PDB entry 6PTN | electron microscopy, 5.80 A resolution (low resolution: residue-level contacts below are approximate; hydrogen-bond / salt-bridge calls are withheld) | chains b and d of the 25 polymer chains in the assembly

[Chain b]
Name: DNA replication complex GINS protein PSF2
From: Saccharomyces cerevisiae
Reference sequence: P40359 (PSF2_YEAST); numbering as in UniProt (aligned over 1-213)
Sequence (213 residues; each row starts with the number of its first residue):
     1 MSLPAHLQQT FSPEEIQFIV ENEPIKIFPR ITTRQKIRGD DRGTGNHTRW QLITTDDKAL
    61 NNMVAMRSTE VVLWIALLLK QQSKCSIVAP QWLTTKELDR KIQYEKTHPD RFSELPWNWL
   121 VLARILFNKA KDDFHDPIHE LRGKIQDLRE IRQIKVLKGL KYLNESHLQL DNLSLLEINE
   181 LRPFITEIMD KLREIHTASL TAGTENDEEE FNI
Not modelled in the structure: 1-2, 33-49, 201-213

[Chain d]
Name: DNA replication complex GINS protein SLD5
From: Saccharomyces cerevisiae
Reference sequence: Q03406 (SLD5_YEAST); residue numbers follow UniProt; this construct covers 1-294
Sequence (294 residues; numbered 1 to 294; the number before each row is that of its first residue):
     1 MDINIDDILA ELDKETTAVD STKITQGSSS TTHRDANTIV GSSLDLNDKT QIYVSPQQDF
    61 SDLMKSWKNE RCSPELLPYP HQLMKRLLNR ISMQSQLIEN ISMGFLDMQN ASNANPPMPN
   121 ESKLPLLCME TELERLKFVI RSYIRCRLSK IDKFSLYLRQ LNEDENSLIS LTDLLSKDEI
   181 KYHDTHSLIW LKLVNDSILK YMPEELQAIN DTEGSVNMID EPDWNKFVFI HVNGPPDGKW
   241 NEDPLLQENE FGKPCYTVTI PDLKEEVELT IGSIYVMRYE VIRDLLRDDK VALI
Not modelled in the structure: 1-2, 16-53, 111-120, 239-247, 294
UniProt features mapped onto this chain:
  - mutagenesis: S21 (S21P: In sld5-8; temperature-sensitive mutant; in association with P-66. Defective in DNA replication), S66 (S66P: In sld5-8; temperature-sensitive mutant; in association with P-21. Defective in DNA replication), W67 (W67R: In sld5-12; temperature-sensitive mutant. Defective in DNA replication), K150 (K150E: In sld5-2; temperature-sensitive mutant. Defective in DNA replication), L293 (L293P: In sld5-13; temperature-sensitive mutant. Defective in DNA replication)

[Chain b / chain d interface]
Pairs across the interface (47):
  L3(b) - R145(d)
  L3(b) - S149(d)
  L3(b) - D152(d)
  P4(b) - S149(d)
  L7(b) - R71(d)
  Q8(b) - R71(d)
  Q9(b) - R71(d)
  T10(b) - R71(d)
  F11(b) - R71(d)
  F18(b) - R135(d)
  I19(b) - M64(d)
  E21(b) - R135(d)
  N22(b) - R135(d)
  W50(b) - P125(d)
  Q51(b) - P125(d)
  L52(b) - C128(d)
  I53(b) - M129(d)
  T54(b) - M129(d)
  T54(b) - E132(d)
  T55(b) - P56(d)
  T55(b) - Q57(d)
  T55(b) - Q94(d)
  T55(b) - E132(d)
  D56(b) - Q57(d)
  D56(b) - E132(d)
  W74(b) - T131(d)
  W74(b) - E132(d)
  W74(b) - R135(d)
  L79(b) - L124(d)
  S166(b) - K264(d)
  S166(b) - V276(d)
  S166(b) - M277(d)
  S166(b) - R278(d)
  H167(b) - V267(d)
  H167(b) - Y275(d)
  H167(b) - M277(d)
  L168(b) - Y275(d)
  L168(b) - V276(d)
  Q169(b) - Y275(d)
  L170(b) - I274(d)
  I178(b) - F229(d)
  R182(b) - V228(d)
  R182(b) - F229(d)
  I185(b) - F229(d)
  M189(b) - F227(d)
  D190(b) - K226(d)
  R193(b) - N225(d)
Interface residues without a listed pair, chain b (36 interface residues in all): D57, E165, D171, T186, H196
Interface residues without a listed pair, chain d (33 interface residues in all): W67, K68, V139, L263, G272, S273

[Summary]
Chain b and chain d form an interface of 36 and 33 residues respectively. From UniProt: 5 mutagenesis sites on
chain d.
Chain b is DNA replication complex GINS protein PSF2 and chain d is DNA replication complex GINS protein SLD5,
both from Saccharomyces cerevisiae; the structure, Structure of Ctf4 trimer in complex with two CMG helicases,
was determined by electron microscopy (same publication as 6PTJ and 6PTO).
